6U3A - chains A and C; structure by X-ray diffraction, 1.65 A resolution.

# Chain A
Protein: Calmodulin-1
From: Homo sapiens
UniProtKB: P0DP23 (CALM1_HUMAN); residues 1-148 here correspond to UniProt positions 2-149 (UniProt number = residue number + 1)
Chain sequence (148 residues; row label = number of the first residue in the row):
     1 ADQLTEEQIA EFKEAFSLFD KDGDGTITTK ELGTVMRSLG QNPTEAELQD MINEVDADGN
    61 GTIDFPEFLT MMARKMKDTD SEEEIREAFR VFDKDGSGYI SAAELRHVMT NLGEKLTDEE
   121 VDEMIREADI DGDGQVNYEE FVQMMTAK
Disordered / not traced: 148
Differences from the reference sequence: engineered mutation Ser-97 (Asn98 in P0DP23)
Ion coordination: Ca2+ site 1: Asp-20, Asp-22, Asp-24, Thr-26, Glu-31; Ca2+ site 2: Asp-56, Asp-58, Asn-60, Thr-62, Glu-67; Na+ site 1: Asp-93, Asp-95, Ser-97, Tyr-99; Na+ site 2: Glu-114, Leu-116 (shared with 1 residue of chain B); Ca2+ site 3: Asp-129, Asp-131, Asp-133, Gln-135, Glu-140
UniProt features mapped onto this chain:
  - binding site (Ca(2+)): Asp-20, Asp-22, Asp-24, Thr-26, Glu-31, Asp-56, Asp-58, Asn-60, Thr-62, Glu-67, Asp-93, Asp-95, Tyr-99, Glu-104, Asp-129, Asp-131, Asp-133, Gln-135, Glu-140
  - modified residue: Ala-1 (N-acetylalanine), Lys-21 (N6-acetyllysine), Thr-44 (Phosphothreonine), Ser-81 (Phosphoserine), Lys-94 (N6-acetyllysine), Tyr-99 (Phosphotyrosine), Ser-101 (Phosphoserine), Thr-110 (Phosphothreonine), Lys-115 (N6,N6,N6-trimethyllysine), Tyr-138 (Phosphotyrosine)
  - cross-link: Lys-21 (Glycyl lysine isopeptide (Lys-Gly) (interchain with G-Cter in SUMO2))
From the paper describing this entry:
  - disease-associated variants - N97S: decreased binding to Voltage-dependent L-type calcium channel subunit alpha-1C (chain C)
  - conformationally variable residues (side-chain flip): Glu-104
  - Na+ coordination: Asp-93, Asp-95, Ser-97, Tyr-99

# Chain C
Protein: Voltage-dependent L-type calcium channel subunit alpha-1C
From: Homo sapiens
UniProtKB: Q13936 (CAC1C_HUMAN), isoform Q13936-37; numbering as in UniProt (aligned over 1611-1644)
Chain sequence (37 residues; each row starts with the number of its first residue):
  1608 SNADEVTVGK FYATFLIQEY FRKFKKRKEQ GLVGKPS
Disordered / not traced: 1608-1611, 1638-1644
Differences from the reference sequence: expression tag (1608-1610)

# Interface between chain A and chain C
Pairs across the interface (48):
  Glu-11(A) / Glu-1626(C)
  Glu-11(A) / Arg-1629(C)  salt bridge
  Phe-12(A) / Phe-1622(C)  hydrophobic
  Glu-14(A) / Gln-1625(C)
  Glu-14(A) / Arg-1629(C)  salt bridge
  Ala-15(A) / Gln-1625(C)  hydrogen bond (backbone-side chain)
  Leu-18(A) / Gln-1625(C)
  Phe-19(A) / Phe-1618(C)  hydrophobic
  Phe-19(A) / Thr-1621(C)
  Met-36(A) / Lys-1617(C)
  Gln-41(A) / Lys-1617(C)  hydrogen bond
  Met-51(A) / Thr-1614(C)
  Met-51(A) / Lys-1617(C)
  Glu-54(A) / Thr-1614(C)
  Val-55(A) / Phe-1618(C)  hydrophobic
  Ile-63(A) / Phe-1618(C)  hydrophobic
  Phe-68(A) / Phe-1618(C)  hydrophobic
  Met-71(A) / Val-1615(C)  hydrophobic
  Met-71(A) / Phe-1618(C)  hydrophobic
  Met-72(A) / Phe-1618(C)
  Met-72(A) / Tyr-1619(C)
  Met-72(A) / Phe-1622(C)  hydrophobic
  Lys-75(A) / Val-1615(C)
  Lys-75(A) / Tyr-1619(C)
  Met-76(A) / Tyr-1619(C)
  Met-76(A) / Phe-1622(C)  hydrophobic
  Glu-84(A) / Tyr-1619(C)  hydrogen bond
  Glu-84(A) / Leu-1623(C)
  Ala-88(A) / Ala-1620(C)  hydrophobic
  Ala-88(A) / Leu-1623(C)  hydrophobic
  Val-91(A) / Gly-1616(C)
  Val-91(A) / Ala-1620(C)  hydrophobic
  Phe-92(A) / Ala-1620(C)  hydrophobic
  Phe-92(A) / Ile-1624(C)  hydrophobic
  Met-109(A) / Tyr-1627(C)  hydrophobic
  Met-109(A) / Phe-1628(C)  hydrophobic
  Leu-112(A) / Thr-1621(C)
  Leu-112(A) / Gln-1625(C)  hydrogen bond (backbone-side chain)
  Gly-113(A) / Phe-1628(C)
  Leu-116(A) / Phe-1628(C)  hydrophobic
  Glu-123(A) / Phe-1631(C)
  Met-124(A) / Tyr-1627(C)
  Met-124(A) / Phe-1628(C)  hydrophobic
  Met-124(A) / Phe-1631(C)  hydrophobic
  Met-144(A) / Tyr-1627(C)
  Met-145(A) / Leu-1623(C)
  Met-145(A) / Tyr-1627(C)  hydrophobic
  Ala-147(A) / Arg-1634(C)  hydrogen bond (backbone-side chain)
Interface residues without a listed pair, chain A (34 interface residues in all): Leu-32, Thr-79, Glu-120, Phe-141
Interface residues without a listed pair, chain C (19 interface residues in all): Lys-1630

# Overview
34 residues of chain A and 19 residues of chain C are in contact; the contacts include 5 hydrogen bonds and 2
salt bridges. Among the polar pairs are Glu-11(A)/Arg-1629(C), Glu-14(A)/Arg-1629(C) and
Ala-15(A)/Gln-1625(C). The paper reports that N97S of chain A reduces binding to Voltage-dependent L-type
calcium channel subunit alpha-1C (chain C); Na+ coordination by Asp-93(A), Asp-95(A) and Ser-97(A) among
others.
Here chain A is Calmodulin-1 and chain C is Voltage-dependent L-type calcium channel subunit alpha-1C, both
from Homo sapiens. Entry 6U3A (1.65 Angstrom crystal structure of the N97S Ca-CaM:CaV1.2 IQ domain complex)
was determined by X-ray diffraction (same publication as 6U39, 6U3B and 6U3D).
